Entry 6VBJ (X-ray diffraction, 2.00 A resolution); this record covers chains A and B.

# Chain A (and B)
Name: Phosphoenolpyruvate-protein phosphotransferase
Organism: Caldanaerobacter subterraneus subsp. tengcongensis
Notes: EC 2.7.3.9; chain B of this document is another copy of the same molecule, construct and numbering; everything in this record applies to it too
UniProtKB: Q8R7R4 (Q8R7R4_CALS4); numbering as in UniProt (aligned over 261-573)
Chain sequence (314 residues; each row starts with the number of its first residue):
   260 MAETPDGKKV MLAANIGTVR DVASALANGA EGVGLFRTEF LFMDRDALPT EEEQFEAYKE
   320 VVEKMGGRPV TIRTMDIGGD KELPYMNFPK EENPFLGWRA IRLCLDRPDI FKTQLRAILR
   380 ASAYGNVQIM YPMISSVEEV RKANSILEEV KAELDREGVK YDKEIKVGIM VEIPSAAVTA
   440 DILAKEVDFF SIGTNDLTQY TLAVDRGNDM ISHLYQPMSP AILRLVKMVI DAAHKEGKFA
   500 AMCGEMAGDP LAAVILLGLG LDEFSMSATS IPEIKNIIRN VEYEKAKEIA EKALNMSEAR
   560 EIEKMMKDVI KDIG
Not modelled in the structure: 573
Construct notes: initiating methionine (260); engineered mutation V278 (Pro in Q8R7R4), R279 (Lys in Q8R7R4), F301 (Tyr in Q8R7R4), D305 (Asn in Q8R7R4), A306 (Ser in Q8R7R4), T309 (Ser in Q8R7R4), M334 (Leu in Q8R7R4), M345 (Leu in Q8R7R4), N346 (Asp in Q8R7R4), F347 (Met in Q8R7R4), E351 (Met in Q8R7R4), W357 (Tyr in Q8R7R4), G466 (Met in Q8R7R4), D468 (Glu in Q8R7R4), M469 (His in Q8R7R4), I470 (Val in Q8R7R4), S471 (Lys in Q8R7R4), H472 (Glu in Q8R7R4), L473 (Tyr in Q8R7R4), M477 (Phe in Q8R7R4), S478 (His in Q8R7R4)

# Chain A / chain B interface
Residue-residue contacts (95; chain A residue first):
  D339(A) - E351(B)
  E350(A) - N467(B)  hydrogen bond
  E351(A) - D339(B)
  E351(A) - E351(B)
  E351(A) - P353(B)
  N352(A) - N352(B)
  N352(A) - P353(B)
  N352(A) - F354(B)  hydrogen bond (side chain-backbone)
  N352(A) - D464(B)  hydrogen bond
  P353(A) - E351(B)
  P353(A) - N352(B)
  F354(A) - N352(B)  hydrogen bond (backbone-side chain)
  L355(A) - A462(B)
  L355(A) - V463(B)
  L355(A) - D464(B)  hydrogen bond (backbone-backbone)
  L355(A) - I470(B)
  G356(A) - N467(B)
  G356(A) - I470(B)
  W357(A) - N467(B)
  W357(A) - M469(B)
  W357(A) - I470(B)
  R361(A) - L461(B)  hydrogen bond (side chain-backbone)
  R361(A) - A462(B)  hydrogen bond (side chain-backbone)
  R361(A) - V463(B)
  R361(A) - I470(B)
  R361(A) - L473(B)
  D365(A) - M469(B)
  S394(A) - L461(B)
  V396(A) - S556(B)
  E397(A) - E557(B)
  E397(A) - A558(B)
  E398(A) - L473(B)
  R400(A) - E557(B)  salt bridge
  I432(A) - T460(B)
  I432(A) - L461(B)
  I432(A) - A462(B)  hydrophobic
  P433(A) - Y459(B)
  P433(A) - T460(B)
  S434(A) - T460(B)  hydrogen bond (backbone-backbone)
  S434(A) - L461(B)
  S434(A) - A480(B)
  V437(A) - A480(B)
  V437(A) - R483(B)  hydrogen bond (backbone-side chain)
  V437(A) - L484(B)  hydrophobic
  T438(A) - A480(B)
  T438(A) - R483(B)
  D440(A) - R483(B)  salt bridge
  I441(A) - P479(B)  hydrophobic
  I441(A) - R483(B)
  I441(A) - M555(B)
  I441(A) - S556(B)
  Y459(A) - P433(B)
  Y459(A) - A462(B)  hydrophobic
  T460(A) - I432(B)
  T460(A) - P433(B)
  T460(A) - S434(B)  hydrogen bond (backbone-backbone)
  L461(A) - R361(B)  hydrogen bond (backbone-side chain)
  L461(A) - S394(B)
  L461(A) - I432(B)
  L461(A) - S434(B)
  A462(A) - L355(B)
  A462(A) - R361(B)  hydrogen bond (backbone-side chain)
  A462(A) - M392(B)  hydrophobic
  A462(A) - I432(B)  hydrophobic
  A462(A) - Y459(B)  hydrophobic
  V463(A) - L355(B)
  V463(A) - R361(B)
  D464(A) - N352(B)  hydrogen bond
  D464(A) - L355(B)  hydrogen bond (backbone-backbone)
  N467(A) - E350(B)  hydrogen bond
  N467(A) - G356(B)
  M469(A) - P348(B)  hydrophobic
  M469(A) - W357(B)
  I470(A) - L355(B)
  I470(A) - G356(B)
  I470(A) - W357(B)
  I470(A) - R361(B)
  L473(A) - R361(B)
  L473(A) - E398(B)
  P479(A) - I441(B)  hydrophobic
  A480(A) - S434(B)
  A480(A) - V437(B)
  A480(A) - T438(B)
  R483(A) - V437(B)  hydrogen bond (side chain-backbone)
  R483(A) - T438(B)
  R483(A) - D440(B)  salt bridge
  R483(A) - I441(B)
  L484(A) - V437(B)  hydrophobic
  M555(A) - I441(B)
  S556(A) - V396(B)
  S556(A) - I441(B)
  E557(A) - V396(B)
  E557(A) - E397(B)
  E557(A) - R400(B)  salt bridge
  A558(A) - E397(B)  hydrogen bond (backbone-side chain)
Also at the interface, not in a pair above, chain A (43 interface residues in all): M392, Q458
Also at the interface, not in a pair above, chain B (44 interface residues in all): D365, Q458

# In short
43 residues of chain A face 44 of chain B across their interface, with 17 hydrogen bonds and 4 salt bridges.
Polar pairs include R400(A)-E557(B), D440(A)-R483(B) and E350(A)-N467(B).
Both chains are Phosphoenolpyruvate-protein phosphotransferase (Caldanaerobacter subterraneus subsp.
tengcongensis). Entry 6VBJ (Crystal structure of the hybrid C-terminal domain of enzyme I of the bacterial
phosphotransferase system formed ...) was determined by X-ray diffraction together with 6V9K and 6VU0 from the
same study.
